PDB entry 6YFT | X-ray diffraction, 3.50 A resolution | chains AC and RA of the 210 polymer chains in the assembly

# Chain AC
Molecule: coat protein
Organism: Wenzhou levi-like virus 1
Chain sequence (113 residues; numbered 1 to 113; the number before each row is that of its first residue):
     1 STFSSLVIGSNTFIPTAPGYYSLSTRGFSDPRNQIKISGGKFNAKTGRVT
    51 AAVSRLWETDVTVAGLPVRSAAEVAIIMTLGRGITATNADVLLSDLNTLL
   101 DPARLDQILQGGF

# Chain RA
Molecule: 30-nt RNA strand
Sequence (30 nucleotides; numbered 1 to 30; the number before each row is that of its first residue):
     1 AUAUAUAUAUNNNNNNNNNNUAUAUAUAUA
Not modelled in the structure: 11-20

# How chain AC and chain RA interact
Contacting residue pairs (14):
  Tyr20(AC) - A7(RA)  phosphate contact
  Tyr20(AC) - U8(RA)  hydrogen bond to the phosphate
  Lys36(AC) - A7(RA)  phosphate contact
  Ser38(AC) - U6(RA)  phosphate contact
  Ser38(AC) - A7(RA)  hydrogen bond to the phosphate
  Lys41(AC) - U6(RA)  salt bridge to the phosphate
  Asn43(AC) - U4(RA)  hydrogen bond to the phosphate
  Asn43(AC) - A5(RA)  hydrogen bond to the phosphate
  Lys45(AC) - A3(RA)  phosphate contact
  Thr50(AC) - A5(RA)  hydrogen bond to the sugar
  Ala52(AC) - U6(RA)  phosphate contact
  Glu73(AC) - A7(RA)  hydrogen bond to the sugar
  Ile77(AC) - A5(RA)  sugar contact
  Ile77(AC) - U6(RA)  sugar contact
Other interface residues (no listed pair), chain AC (12 interface residues in all): Arg32, Thr46
Other interface residues (no listed pair), chain RA (7 interface residues in all): A9

# Overview
Chain AC and chain RA form an interface of 12 and 7 residues respectively, with 6 hydrogen bonds and 1 salt
bridge. Among the polar pairs are Thr50(AC)-A5(RA), Glu73(AC)-A7(RA) and Tyr20(AC)-U8(RA).
Here chain AC is coat protein (Wenzhou levi-like virus 1) and chain RA is a 30-nt RNA strand. Entry 6YFT
(Virus-like particle of Wenzhou levi-like virus 1) was determined by X-ray diffraction.
